Entry 4C5A (X-ray diffraction, 1.65 A resolution); this record covers chains A and B of the 3 polymer chains in the assembly.

Chain A (and B):
Molecule: D-alanine--D-alanine ligase
Source organism: Escherichia coli K-12
Notes: EC 6.3.2.4; chain B of this document is another copy of the same molecule, construct and numbering; everything in this record applies to it too
Reference sequence: C4ZRI7 (C4ZRI7_ECOBW); numbering as in UniProt (aligned over 1-306)
Sequence (330 residues; each row starts with the number of its first residue; numbers below 1 keep their minus sign (Met-23 is residue -23)):
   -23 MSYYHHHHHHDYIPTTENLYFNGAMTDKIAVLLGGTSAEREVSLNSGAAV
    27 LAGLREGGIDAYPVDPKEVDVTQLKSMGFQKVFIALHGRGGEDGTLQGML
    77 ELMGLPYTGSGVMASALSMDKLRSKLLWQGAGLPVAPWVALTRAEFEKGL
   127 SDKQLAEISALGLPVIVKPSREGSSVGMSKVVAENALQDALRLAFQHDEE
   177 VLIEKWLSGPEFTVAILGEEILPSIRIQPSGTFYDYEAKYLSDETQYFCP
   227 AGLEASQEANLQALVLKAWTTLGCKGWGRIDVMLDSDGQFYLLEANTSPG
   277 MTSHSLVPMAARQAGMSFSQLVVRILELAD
Unresolved in the structure: -23 to 0 (chain B: -23 to 2)
Sequence notes: expression tag (-23 to 0)
Ion coordination: Mg2+ site 1: Asp257, Glu270 (together with ADP, DS0); Mg2+ site 2: Glu270, Asn272 (together with ADP, DS0)
Residues lining bound ligands:
  - ADP (adenosine-5'-diphosphate): Lys97, Ala112, Ile142, Lys144, Glu148, Gly149, Ser150, Ser151, Val152, Met154, Glu180, Lys181, Trp182, Leu183, Glu187, Phe209, Tyr210, Lys215, Asp257, Met259, Leu269, Glu270, Asn272
  - DS0 ([(4R)-4-azanyl-4,5-dihydro-1,2-oxazol-3-yl] dihydrogen phosphate): Glu15, Val18, His63, Gly149, Ser150, Ser151, Lys215, Tyr216, Arg255, Asp257, Glu270, Asn272, Ser274, Pro275, Gly276
From the paper describing this entry:
  - binding site for DS0: Glu15, Ser150, Lys215, Arg255, Gly276
  - binding site for ADP: Lys97, Lys144

How chain A and chain B interact:
Contacting residue pairs (43; chain A residue first):
  Thr48(A) - Leu78(B)
  Gly70(A) - Val88(B)
  Thr71(A) - Gly74(B)
  Thr71(A) - Glu77(B)
  Thr71(A) - Leu78(B)
  Leu72(A) - Leu78(B)  hydrophobic
  Gly74(A) - Thr71(B)
  Met75(A) - Met75(B)
  Met75(A) - Leu78(B)  hydrophobic
  Glu77(A) - Thr71(B)
  Leu78(A) - Val47(B)  hydrophobic
  Leu78(A) - Thr48(B)
  Leu78(A) - Thr71(B)
  Leu78(A) - Leu72(B)
  Leu78(A) - Met75(B)  hydrophobic
  Val88(A) - Gly70(B)
  Val88(A) - Val88(B)  hydrophobic
  Met89(A) - Ala92(B)  hydrophobic
  Met89(A) - Arg99(B)
  Ala92(A) - Met89(B)  hydrophobic
  Asp96(A) - Met89(B)
  Arg99(A) - Met89(B)
  Arg99(A) - Leu103(B)
  Arg99(A) - Thr246(B)  hydrogen bond (side chain-backbone)
  Arg99(A) - Thr247(B)  hydrogen bond (side chain-backbone)
  Arg99(A) - Leu248(B)
  Arg99(A) - Gly249(B)
  Leu102(A) - Leu102(B)
  Leu102(A) - Leu103(B)  hydrophobic
  Leu102(A) - Gly106(B)
  Leu102(A) - Ala107(B)
  Leu102(A) - Thr247(B)
  Leu103(A) - Arg99(B)
  Leu103(A) - Leu102(B)  hydrophobic
  Gln105(A) - Gly106(B)  hydrogen bond (side chain-backbone)
  Gly106(A) - Leu102(B)
  Gly106(A) - Gln105(B)  hydrogen bond (backbone-side chain)
  Gly106(A) - Gly106(B)
  Ala107(A) - Leu102(B)
  Thr246(A) - Arg99(B)  hydrogen bond (backbone-side chain)
  Thr247(A) - Arg99(B)  hydrogen bond (backbone-side chain)
  Leu248(A) - Arg99(B)
  Gly249(A) - Arg99(B)
Interface residues without a listed pair, chain A (25 interface residues in all): Asp69, Met79, Leu93
Interface residues without a listed pair, chain B (26 interface residues in all): Asp69, Met79, Leu93, Asp96

Overview:
25 residues of chain A and 26 residues of chain B are in contact; the contacts include 6 hydrogen bonds. Polar
contacts include Arg99(A)-Thr246(B), Arg99(A)-Thr247(B) and Gln105(A)-Gly106(B). From the paper: a binding
site for DS0 at Glu15(A), Ser150(A) and Lys215(A) among others; a binding site for ADP at Lys97(A) and
Lys144(A).
Chain A and chain B are both D-alanine--D-alanine ligase (Escherichia coli K-12); the structure, The X-ray
crystal structures of D-alanyl-D-alanine ligase in complex ADP and D-cycloserine phosphate, was determined by
X-ray diffraction together with 4C5C from the same study.
